PDB entry 5W66 | electron microscopy, 3.90 A resolution | chains B and S of the 20 polymer chains in the assembly

Chain B:
Protein: DNA-directed RNA polymerase I subunit RPA135
Source organism: Saccharomyces cerevisiae (strain ATCC 204508 / S288c)
Notes: EC 2.7.7.6
Reference sequence: P22138 (RPA2_YEAST); residue numbers follow UniProt; this construct covers 1-1203
Sequence (1203 residues; each row starts with the number of its first residue):
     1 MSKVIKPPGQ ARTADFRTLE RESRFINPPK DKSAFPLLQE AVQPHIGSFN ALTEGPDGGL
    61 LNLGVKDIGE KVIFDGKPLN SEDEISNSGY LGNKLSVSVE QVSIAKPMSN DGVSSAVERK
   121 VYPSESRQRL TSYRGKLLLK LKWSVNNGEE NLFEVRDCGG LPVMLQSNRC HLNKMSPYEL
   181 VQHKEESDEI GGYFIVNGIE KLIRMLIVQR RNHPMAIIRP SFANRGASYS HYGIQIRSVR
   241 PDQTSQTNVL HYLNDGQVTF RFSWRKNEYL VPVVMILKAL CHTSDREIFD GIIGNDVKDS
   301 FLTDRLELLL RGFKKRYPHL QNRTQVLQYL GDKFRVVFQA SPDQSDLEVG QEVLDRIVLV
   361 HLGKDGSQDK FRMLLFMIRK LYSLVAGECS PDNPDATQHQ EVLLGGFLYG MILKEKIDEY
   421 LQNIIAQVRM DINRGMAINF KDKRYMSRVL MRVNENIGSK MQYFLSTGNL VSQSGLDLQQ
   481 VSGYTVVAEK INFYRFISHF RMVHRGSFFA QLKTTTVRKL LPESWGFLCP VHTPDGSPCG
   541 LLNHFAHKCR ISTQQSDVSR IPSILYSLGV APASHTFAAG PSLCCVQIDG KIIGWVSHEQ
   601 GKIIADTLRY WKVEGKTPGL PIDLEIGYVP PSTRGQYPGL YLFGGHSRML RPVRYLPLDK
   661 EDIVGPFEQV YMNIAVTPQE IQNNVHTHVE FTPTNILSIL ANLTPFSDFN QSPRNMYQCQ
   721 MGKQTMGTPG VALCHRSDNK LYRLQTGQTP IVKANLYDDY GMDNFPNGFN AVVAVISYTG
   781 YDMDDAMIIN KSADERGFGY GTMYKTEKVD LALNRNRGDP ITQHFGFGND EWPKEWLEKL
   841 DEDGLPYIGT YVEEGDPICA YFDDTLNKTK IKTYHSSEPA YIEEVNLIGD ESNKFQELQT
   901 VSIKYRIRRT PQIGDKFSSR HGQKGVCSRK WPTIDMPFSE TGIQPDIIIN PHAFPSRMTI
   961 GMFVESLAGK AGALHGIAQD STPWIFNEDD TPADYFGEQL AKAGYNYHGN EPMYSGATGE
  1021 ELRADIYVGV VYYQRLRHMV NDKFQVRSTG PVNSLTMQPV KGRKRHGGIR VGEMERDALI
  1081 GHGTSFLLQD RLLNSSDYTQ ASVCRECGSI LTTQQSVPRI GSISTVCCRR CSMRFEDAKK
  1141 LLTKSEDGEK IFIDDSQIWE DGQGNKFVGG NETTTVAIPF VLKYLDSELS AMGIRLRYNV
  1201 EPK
Not modelled in the structure: 1-11, 81-85, 1144-1145, 1197-1203
Metal / ion sites: Zn2+: Cys1104, Cys1107, Cys1128, Cys1131
Swiss-Prot annotation at these positions:
  - zinc finger: Cys1104 to Cys1131 (C4-type)
  - modified residue: Ser2 (N-acetylserine), Ser81 (Phosphoserine), Ser1156 (Phosphoserine)
  - mutagenesis: Cys1104 (C1104A: No effect; when associated with A-1107; A-1128 and A-1131), Cys1107 (C1107A: Lethal. Abolishes recruitment of RPA1 to Pol I. No effect; when associated with A-1104; A-1128 and A-1131), Cys1127 (C1127R: Responsible of suppression of RPA190-5 and RPA190-1 mutations), Cys1128 (C1128A: No effect; when associated with A-1104; A-1107 and A-1131), Cys1131 (C1131A: No effect; when associated with A-1104; A-1107 and A-1128)

Chain S:
Molecule: non-template strand DNA
Sequence (54 nucleotides; numbered 1 to 54; the number before each row is that of its first residue):
     1 CAAGTGTGAG GAAAAGTAGT TGGGTTTTTT TTTTTTTTTT TGCAGTTGAA GACA
Not modelled in the structure: 30-38

Interface between chain B and chain S:
Residue-residue contacts - 16 pairs, chain B then chain S:
  Arg219(B) - DT40(S)  salt bridge to the phosphate
  Arg219(B) - DT41(S)  salt bridge to the phosphate
  Pro220(B) - DT41(S)  phosphate contact
  Ser221(B) - DT40(S)  hydrogen bond to the phosphate
  Ser221(B) - DT41(S)  hydrogen bond to the phosphate
  Asn224(B) - DT40(S)  sugar contact
  Arg261(B) - DT40(S)  salt bridge to the phosphate
  Glu268(B) - DT39(S)  phosphate contact
  Leu478(B) - DT39(S)  base contact
  Gln479(B) - DT39(S)  hydrogen bond to the base
  Phe508(B) - DT39(S)  base contact
  Phe508(B) - DT41(S)  base contact
  Lys513(B) - DG42(S)  salt bridge to the phosphate
  Lys513(B) - DC43(S)  salt bridge to the phosphate
  Arg815(B) - DT26(S)  salt bridge to the phosphate
  Arg817(B) - DT27(S)  hydrogen bond to the phosphate
Also at the interface, not in a pair above, chain B (16 interface residues in all): Val113, Gln480, Leu512, Thr514
Also at the interface, not in a pair above, chain S (10 interface residues in all): DG23, DG24, DT25

Summary:
The interface between chain B and chain S involves 16 residues on one side and 10 on the other; the contacts
include 4 hydrogen bonds and 6 salt bridges. Among the polar pairs are Gln479(B)-DT39(S), Ser221(B)-DT40(S)
and Ser221(B)-DT41(S).
Here chain B is DNA-directed RNA polymerase I subunit RPA135 (Saccharomyces cerevisiae (strain ATCC 204508 /
S288c)) and chain S is non-template strand DNA. Entry 5W66 (RNA polymerase I Initial Transcribing Complex
State 3) was determined by electron microscopy (same publication as 5W65, 5W5Y and 5W64).
